PDB entry 6A5K | X-ray diffraction, 1.90 A resolution | chain A

# Chain A
Protein: Histone-lysine N-methyltransferase, H3 lysine-9 specific SUVH6
Source organism: Arabidopsis thaliana
Notes: EC 2.1.1.43
Reference sequence: Q8VZ17 (SUVH6_ARATH); residue numbers follow UniProt; this construct covers 264-790
Chain sequence (527 residues; row label = number of the first residue in the row):
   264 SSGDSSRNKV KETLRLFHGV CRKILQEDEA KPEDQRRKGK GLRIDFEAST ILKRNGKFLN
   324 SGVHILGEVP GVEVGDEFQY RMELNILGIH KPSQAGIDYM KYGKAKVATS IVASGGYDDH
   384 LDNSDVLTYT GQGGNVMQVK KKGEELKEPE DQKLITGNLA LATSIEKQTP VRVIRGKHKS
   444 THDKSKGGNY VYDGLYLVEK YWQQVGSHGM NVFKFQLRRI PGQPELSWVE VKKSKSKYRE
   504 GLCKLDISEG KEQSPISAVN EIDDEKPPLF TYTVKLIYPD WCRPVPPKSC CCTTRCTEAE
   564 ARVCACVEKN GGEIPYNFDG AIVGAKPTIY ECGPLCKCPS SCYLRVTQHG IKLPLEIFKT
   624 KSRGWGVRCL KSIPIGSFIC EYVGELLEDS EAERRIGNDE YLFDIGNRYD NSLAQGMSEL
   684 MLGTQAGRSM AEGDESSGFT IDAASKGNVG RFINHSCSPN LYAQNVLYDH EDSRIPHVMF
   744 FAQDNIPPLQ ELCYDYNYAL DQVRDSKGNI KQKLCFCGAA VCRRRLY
Unresolved in the structure: 264-266, 378-385, 396-412, 442-447, 470-471, 563-565, 685-697, 766-774
Construct notes: engineered mutation Leu-777 (Pro in Q8VZ17)
Modified residues: Mse-345, Mse-363, Mse-473, Mse-680, Mse-684, Mse-742 (selenomethionine; parent Met); Mse-400, Mse-693 (selenomethionine)
Curated features (UniProtKB/Swiss-Prot):
  - binding site (Zn(2+)): Cys-553, Cys-554, Cys-555, Cys-559, Cys-567, Cys-569, Cys-595, Cys-599, Cys-601, Cys-605, Cys-720, Cys-778, Cys-780, Cys-785
  - binding site (S-adenosyl-L-methionine): Arg-626 to Trp-628, Asp-662, Tyr-664, Arg-714, Asn-717, His-718

# Overview
UniProt lists 14 Zn2+-binding residues and 8 S-adenosyl-L-methionine-binding residues.
Chain A is Histone-lysine N-methyltransferase, H3 lysine-9 specific SUVH6 (Arabidopsis thaliana); the
structure, Crystal structure of Arabidopsis thaliana SUVH6 in complex with SAM, form 1, was determined by
X-ray diffraction together with 6A5M and 6A5N from the same study.
